Entry 5BOX (X-ray diffraction, 2.50 A resolution); this record covers chains C and D of the 6 polymer chains in the assembly.

Chain C (and D):
Protein: Putative HTH-type transcriptional regulator TrmBL2
From: Pyrococcus furiosus
Notes: chain D of this document is another copy of the same molecule, construct and numbering; everything in this record applies to it too
UniProt: Q8U3H1 (TMBL2_PYRFU); numbering as in UniProt (aligned over 2-264)
Sequence (263 residues; each row starts with the number of its first residue):
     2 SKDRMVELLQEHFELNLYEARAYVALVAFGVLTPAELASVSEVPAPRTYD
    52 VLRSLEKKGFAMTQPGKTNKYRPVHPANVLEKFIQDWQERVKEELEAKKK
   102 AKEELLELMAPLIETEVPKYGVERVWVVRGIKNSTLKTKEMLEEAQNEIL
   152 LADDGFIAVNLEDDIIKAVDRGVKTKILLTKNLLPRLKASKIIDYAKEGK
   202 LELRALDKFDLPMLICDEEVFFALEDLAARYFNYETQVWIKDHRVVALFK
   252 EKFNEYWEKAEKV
Reported in the primary citation:
  - binding site for DNA tgm: Leu-18, Tyr-19, Pro-47, Arg-48, Tyr-50, Arg-54, Asn-70
  - binding site for the 25-nt DNA strand: Pro-47, Arg-48, Arg-54
  - conformationally variable residues (side-chain flip): Tyr-50
  - self-association interface (contacts with another copy of this molecule): Glu-236

Interface between chain C and chain D:
Pairs across the interface - 25 pairs, chain C then chain D:
  Ser-2(C) / Tyr-232(D)  hydrogen bond
  Lys-3(C) / Tyr-232(D)
  Lys-3(C) / Phe-233(D)
  Val-25(C) / Phe-233(D)
  Ala-26(C) / Phe-233(D)  hydrophobic
  Ala-29(C) / Ala-229(D)
  Ala-29(C) / Phe-233(D)  hydrophobic
  Phe-30(C) / Ala-229(D)
  Phe-30(C) / Ala-230(D)
  Phe-30(C) / Phe-233(D)  hydrophobic
  Ser-40(C) / Tyr-235(D)
  Val-41(C) / Phe-233(D)
  Val-41(C) / Tyr-235(D)  hydrophobic
  Ala-229(C) / Ala-29(D)
  Ala-229(C) / Phe-30(D)
  Ala-230(C) / Phe-30(D)
  Tyr-232(C) / Lys-3(D)
  Phe-233(C) / Lys-3(D)
  Phe-233(C) / Val-25(D)  hydrophobic
  Phe-233(C) / Ala-26(D)  hydrophobic
  Phe-233(C) / Ala-29(D)  hydrophobic
  Phe-233(C) / Phe-30(D)  hydrophobic
  Phe-233(C) / Val-41(D)
  Tyr-235(C) / Ser-40(D)
  Tyr-235(C) / Val-41(D)  hydrophobic
Other interface residues (no listed pair), chain C (16 interface residues in all): Met-6, Arg-22, Ser-42
Other interface residues (no listed pair), chain D (16 interface residues in all): Ser-2, Met-6, Ser-42, Asp-227

Summary:
Chain C and chain D each contribute 16 residues to their interface; the contacts include 1 hydrogen bond. Its
one hydrogen-bonded contact is Ser-2(C)/Tyr-232(D). From the paper: a binding site for DNA tgm at Leu-18(C),
Tyr-19(C) and Pro-47(C) among others; a binding site for the 25-nt DNA strand at Pro-47(C), Arg-48(C) and
Arg-54(C).
Both chains are Putative HTH-type transcriptional regulator TrmBL2 (Pyrococcus furiosus). Entry 5BOX
(Structure of TrmBL2, an archaeal chromatin protein, shows a novel mode of DNA binding) was determined by
X-ray diffraction (same publication as 5BPD, 5BPI and 5BQT).
